Entry 6ESQ (X-ray diffraction, 2.95 A resolution); this record covers chains B and L of the 12 polymer chains in the assembly.

Chain B:
Molecule: acetoacetyl-CoA thiolase
Organism: Methanothermococcus thermolithotrophicus
Notes: EC 2.3.1.9; engineered mutation(s): wild-type
Sequence (392 residues; row label = number of the first residue in the row):
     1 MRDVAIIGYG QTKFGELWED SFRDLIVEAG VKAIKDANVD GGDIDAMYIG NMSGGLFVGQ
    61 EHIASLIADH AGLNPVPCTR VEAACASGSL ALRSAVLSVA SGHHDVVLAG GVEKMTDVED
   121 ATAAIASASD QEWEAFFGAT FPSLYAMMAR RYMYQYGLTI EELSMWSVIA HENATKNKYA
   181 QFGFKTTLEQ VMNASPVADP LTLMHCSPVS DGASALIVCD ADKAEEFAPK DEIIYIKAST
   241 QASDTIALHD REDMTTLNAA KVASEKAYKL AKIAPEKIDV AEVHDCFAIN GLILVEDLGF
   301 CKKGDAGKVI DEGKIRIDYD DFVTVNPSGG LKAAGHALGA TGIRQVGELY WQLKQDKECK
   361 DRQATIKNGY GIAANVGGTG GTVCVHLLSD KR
Metal / ion sites: K+ site 1 near D3 (its only coordinating residue here); K+ site 2: D36 (shared with 1 residue of chain D)
Small-molecule neighbours: coenzyme A (COA): P142, F182, F184, V197, L203, M204, C206, S207, P208, V209, K332
What the authors report for this chain:
  - catalytic residues: C85

Chain L:
Molecule: HydroxyMethylGlutaryl-CoA synthase
Organism: Methanothermococcus thermolithotrophicus
Notes: EC 2.3.3.10; engineered mutation(s): wild-type
Sequence (349 residues; numbered 1 to 349; the number before each row is that of its first residue):
     1 MKDIGIVGYG SYIPKYRIKV EEIAKVWGKD PEAIKKGLVV NEKSVPSPDE DTATIAVEAA
    61 RNAVKRAGIN AEKIGAVYVG SESHPYAVKP TSATVAEAIG ATPDLTAADL EFACKAGTAG
   121 IQMCMGLVGS GLIEYGMAIG ADTAQGAPGD ALEYTASAGG AAYIIGNKKD EMIAVFNGTY
   181 SYTTDTPDFW RREGQSYPKH GGRFTGEPAY FKHVLNAAKG IMEKMGTTVK DYDYCVFHQP
   241 NGKFYIKAAK SLGFTNEQYK YGLLTPYLGN TYSGAVPLGL SNILDHAEEG ARILAVSYGS
   301 GAGSDAFDIT VTERIKEVVD KAPKTLDLLN RKKYIDYAVY VKYRGKIKI
Not modelled in the structure: 1, 349
Metal / ion sites: K+: E111 (shared with 1 residue of chain J)
What the authors report for this chain:
  - catalytic residues: C114

Chain B / chain L interface:
Residue-residue contacts (7):
  E16(B) with R203(L), salt bridge
  W18(B) with R203(L); E207(L); P208(L), hydrophobic
  E19(B) with K212(L), salt bridge
  E119(B) with H200(L), salt bridge; G201(L)
Interface residues without a listed pair, chain L (8 interface residues in all): G202, F204

Overview:
Chain B and chain L form an interface of 4 and 8 residues respectively; the contacts include 3 salt bridges.
Polar contacts include E16(B)-R203(L), E19(B)-K212(L) and E119(B)-H200(L). Bound to chain B: coenzyme A. The
paper reports catalytic residues C85(B) and C114(L).
Here chain B is acetoacetyl-CoA thiolase and chain L is HydroxyMethylGlutaryl-CoA synthase, both from
Methanothermococcus thermolithotrophicus. Entry 6ESQ (Structure of the acetoacetyl-CoA thiolase/HMG-CoA
synthase complex from Methanothermococcus thermolithotrophicus soaked with acetyl-CoA) was determined by X-ray
diffraction (same publication as 6ET9).
